Entry 9CNT (electron microscopy, 2.97 A resolution); this record covers chains C and D of the 4 polymer chains in the assembly.

# Chain C (and D)
Protein: Capsid protein p24
Organism: Human immunodeficiency virus 2
Notes: chain D of this document is another copy of the same molecule, construct and numbering; everything in this record applies to it too
UniProtKB: P18042 (POL_HV2G1); residues 1-231 here correspond to UniProt positions 136-366 (UniProt number = residue number + 135)
Amino-acid sequence (240 residues; each row starts with the number of its first residue):
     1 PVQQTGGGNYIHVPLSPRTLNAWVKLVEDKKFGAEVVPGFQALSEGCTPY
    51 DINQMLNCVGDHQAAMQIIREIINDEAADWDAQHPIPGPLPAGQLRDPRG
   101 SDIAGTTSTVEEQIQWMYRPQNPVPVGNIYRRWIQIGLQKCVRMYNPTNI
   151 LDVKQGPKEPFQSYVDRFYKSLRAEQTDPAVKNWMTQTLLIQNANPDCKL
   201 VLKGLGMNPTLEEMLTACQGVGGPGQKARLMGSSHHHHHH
Disordered / not traced: 222-240
Cystine bridges: Cys198-Cys218
Sequence notes: expression tag (232-240)
UniProt features mapped onto this chain:
  - region: Asn57 to Gln94 (Interaction with human PPIA/CYPA and NUP153)
  - site: Gly88, Pro89 (Cis/trans isomerization of proline peptide bond), Met231 (Cleavage)
What the authors report for this chain:
  - binding site for inositol hexakisphosphate: Arg18, Lys25
  - self-association interface (contacts with another copy of this molecule): Gln54, Asn57

# How chain C and chain D interact
Contacting residue pairs - 11 pairs, chain C then chain D:
  Leu151(C) with Trp184(D), hydrophobic; Leu189(D), hydrophobic; Gln192(D)
  Asp152(C) with Gln192(D), hydrogen bond
  Val181(C) with Val181(D), hydrophobic; Trp184(D), hydrophobic
  Trp184(C) with Leu151(D), hydrophobic; Trp184(D), hydrophobic; Met185(D), hydrophobic
  Leu189(C) with Leu151(D), hydrophobic
  Gln192(C) with Leu151(D)
Other interface residues (no listed pair), chain C (10 interface residues in all): Asp178, Ala180, Met185, Thr188
Other interface residues (no listed pair), chain D (8 interface residues in all): Ala180, Thr188

# Summary
10 residues of chain C and 8 residues of chain D are in contact; the contacts include 1 hydrogen bond. Its one
hydrogen-bonded contact is Asp152(C)-Gln192(D). From the paper: a binding site for inositol hexakisphosphate
at Arg18(C) and Lys25(C); a self-association interface involving Gln54(C) and Asn57(C).
Both chains are Capsid protein p24 (Human immunodeficiency virus 2). Entry 9CNT (HIV-2 CA pentamer; assembled
via liposome templating) was determined by electron microscopy (same publication as 9CLJ, 9CNS, 9CNU and
9CNV).
